Entry 7JGR (electron microscopy, 3.90 A resolution); this record covers chains B and C of the 9 polymer chains in the assembly.

[Chain B]
Molecule: Origin recognition complex subunit 2
Source organism: Drosophila melanogaster
Reference sequence: Q24168 (ORC2_DROME); numbering as in UniProt (aligned over 1-618)
Amino-acid sequence (618 residues; row label = number of the first residue in the row):
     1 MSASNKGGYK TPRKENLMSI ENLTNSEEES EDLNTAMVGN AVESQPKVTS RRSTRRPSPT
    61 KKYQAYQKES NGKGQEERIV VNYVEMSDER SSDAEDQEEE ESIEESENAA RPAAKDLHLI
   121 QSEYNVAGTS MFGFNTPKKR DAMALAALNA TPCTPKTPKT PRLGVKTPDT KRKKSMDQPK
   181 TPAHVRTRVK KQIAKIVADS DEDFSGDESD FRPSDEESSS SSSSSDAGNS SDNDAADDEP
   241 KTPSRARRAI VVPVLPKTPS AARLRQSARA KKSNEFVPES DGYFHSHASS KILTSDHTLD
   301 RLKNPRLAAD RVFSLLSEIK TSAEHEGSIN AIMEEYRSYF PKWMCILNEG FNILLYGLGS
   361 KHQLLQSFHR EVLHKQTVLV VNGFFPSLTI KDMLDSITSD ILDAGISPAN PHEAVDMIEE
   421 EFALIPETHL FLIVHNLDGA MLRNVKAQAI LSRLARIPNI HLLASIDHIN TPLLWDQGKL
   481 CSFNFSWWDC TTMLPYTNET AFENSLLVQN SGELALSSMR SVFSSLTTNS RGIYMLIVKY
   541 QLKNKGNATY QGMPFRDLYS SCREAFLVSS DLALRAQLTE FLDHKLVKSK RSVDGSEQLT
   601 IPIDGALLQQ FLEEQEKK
Disordered / not traced: 1-275, 287-322, 506-514, 546-551, 617-618
UniProt features mapped onto this chain:
  - modified residue: Thr-24 (Phosphothreonine), Ser-26 (Phosphoserine), Ser-30 (Phosphoserine), Ser-87 (Phosphoserine), Ser-91 (Phosphoserine), Ser-92 (Phosphoserine), Thr-151 (Phosphothreonine), Thr-154 (Phosphothreonine), Thr-157 (Phosphothreonine), Thr-160 (Phosphothreonine), Thr-167 (Phosphothreonine), Thr-170 (Phosphothreonine), Thr-181 (Phosphothreonine), Thr-258 (Phosphothreonine), Ser-260 (Phosphoserine)

[Chain C]
Molecule: AT22044p1
Source organism: Drosophila melanogaster
Reference sequence: Q7K2L1 (Q7K2L1_DROME); numbering as in UniProt (aligned over 1-721)
Amino-acid sequence (721 residues; numbered 1 to 721; the number before each row is that of its first residue):
     1 MDPTISVSKG CFVYKNGATR AGKKAASKRK RPAAESSSLL GKEVVQQPFY EEYRKAWNQI
    61 NDHIADLQHR SYARTLEQLV DFVVGQAERD TPDEVLPTAA LLTGINQPDH LSQFTALTQR
   121 LHAQRAAMVC VLQSRDCATL KAAVETLVFG LVEDNAEVEQ MEDEDEDEDG AERDRKRLRR
   181 SQCTMKQLKS WYTNNFDSEQ KRRQLVVILP DFECFNASVL QDLILILSAH CGSLPFVLVL
   241 GVATAMTAVH GTLPYHVSSK IRLRVFQTQA APTGLNEVLD KVLLSPKYAF HLSGKTFKFL
   301 THIFLYYDFS IHGFIQGFKY CLMEHFFGGN AFALCTDYSK ALGRIKQLTH EDMETIRRLP
   361 SFRPYVEQIN DCKRIIAVLT DDDYLKKKLP QLLRDCLLHF LLFRCSLEFL TELVGDLPRC
   421 PLGKLRRELY VNCLNRAIIS TPEYKECLQM LSFLSKDEFV AKVNRALERT EQFLVEEIAP
   481 LELGEACTAV LRPKLEAIRL AVDEVVKATM ATITTTSPNE TRQATDHLTP VASRQELKDQ
   541 LLQRSKEDKM RHQLNTPTTQ FGRALQKTLQ LIETQIVQDH LRALQDAPPI HELFVFSDIA
   601 TVRRNIIGAP RAALHTALNN PHFYMQCKCC ELQDQSLLVG TLPDLSVVYK LHLECGRMIN
   661 LFDWLQAFRS VVSDSDHEEV AQEQIDPQIQ ARFTRAVAEL QFLGYIKMSK RKTDHATRLT
   721 W
Disordered / not traced: 21-37, 90-93, 160-176, 200-201, 370-371, 509-561, 673-686
Reported in the primary citation:
  - mutagenesis - K141A (3-fold): decreased binding to DNA

[How chain B and chain C interact]
Pairs across the interface - 126 pairs, chain B then chain C:
  Phe-276(B) with Arg-611(C); Ala-612(C), hydrophobic; His-615(C)
  Pro-278(B) with Trp-721(C), hydrophobic
  Glu-279(B) with Trp-721(C)
  Gly-282(B) with Trp-721(C)
  Tyr-283(B) with Trp-721(C), hydrophobic
  Glu-324(B) with Lys-628(C)
  His-325(B) with Met-625(C); Cys-627(C); Cys-630(C); Thr-641(C)
  Ser-328(B) with Met-625(C)
  Ile-329(B) with Met-625(C), hydrophobic
  Ile-332(B) with Tyr-624(C); Met-625(C), hydrophobic
  Lys-342(B) with Glu-324(C), salt bridge
  Cys-345(B) with Phe-327(C), hydrophobic
  Ile-346(B) with Tyr-320(C); Met-323(C), hydrophobic
  Asn-348(B) with Ser-38(C); Leu-39(C); Leu-40(C); Tyr-50(C), hydrogen bond
  Glu-349(B) with Tyr-50(C), hydrogen bond; Tyr-53(C), hydrogen bond; Arg-54(C), salt bridge; Lys-319(C), hydrogen bond (backbone-side chain); Met-323(C)
  Phe-351(B) with Gln-316(C); Tyr-320(C)
  Tyr-356(B) with Arg-604(C); Ala-609(C); Pro-610(C), hydrophobic; Ala-613(C), hydrophobic
  Gly-357(B) with Leu-614(C)
  Leu-358(B) with Leu-614(C), hydrophobic; Ala-617(C), hydrophobic; Leu-618(C), hydrophobic
  His-362(B) with Ile-5(C)
  Gln-366(B) with Asp-2(C), hydrogen bond; Thr-4(C), hydrogen bond
  His-369(B) with Tyr-14(C)
  Lys-375(B) with Asn-16(C)
  Thr-377(B) with Tyr-14(C); Asn-16(C)
  Val-378(B) with Phe-12(C); Val-13(C); Tyr-14(C), hydrogen bond (backbone-backbone)
  Leu-379(B) with Phe-12(C); Val-13(C), hydrophobic
  Val-380(B) with Thr-4(C); Cys-11(C); Phe-12(C), hydrogen bond (backbone-backbone); Tyr-14(C), hydrophobic
  Val-381(B) with Gly-10(C)
  Asn-382(B) with Thr-4(C), hydrogen bond (side chain-backbone); Gly-10(C), hydrogen bond (backbone-backbone); Phe-12(C)
  Phe-385(B) with Ser-6(C); Val-7(C); Ser-8(C); Lys-9(C); Gly-10(C)
  Met-393(B) with Cys-11(C), hydrophobic
  Ser-396(B) with Val-13(C)
  Asp-400(B) with Val-13(C); Lys-15(C), hydrogen bond (backbone-side chain)
  Ile-401(B) with Val-13(C), hydrophobic; Ala-18(C); Thr-19(C)
  Leu-402(B) with Thr-19(C); Arg-20(C)
  Asp-403(B) with Lys-15(C), salt bridge; Ala-18(C)
  Ala-404(B) with Arg-20(C)
  His-412(B) with Arg-135(C)
  Glu-413(B) with Arg-180(C), salt bridge
  Glu-421(B) with Arg-20(C), salt bridge
  Ile-425(B) with Thr-19(C); Arg-20(C)
  His-429(B) with Ser-38(C), hydrogen bond; Leu-39(C)
  Phe-431(B) with Leu-39(C), hydrophobic
  Asn-436(B) with Phe-702(C)
  Arg-453(B) with Arg-135(C)
  His-461(B) with Leu-39(C)
  Asp-467(B) with Leu-614(C); Phe-702(C); Leu-703(C)
  His-468(B) with Phe-702(C); Leu-703(C); Gly-704(C)
  Ile-469(B) with Arg-611(C); Leu-614(C), hydrophobic; Leu-703(C), hydrogen bond (backbone-backbone); Tyr-705(C); Thr-720(C)
  Gln-477(B) with Asp-308(C); Ser-310(C)
  Gly-478(B) with Pro-108(C)
  Cys-481(B) with His-312(C), hydrogen bond
  Asn-484(B) with Gln-316(C), hydrogen bond
  Ser-486(B) with Tyr-320(C); Asn-605(C)
  Trp-487(B) with Asn-605(C), hydrogen bond (backbone-backbone); Ile-606(C); Gly-608(C); Pro-610(C), hydrophobic
  Asp-489(B) with Arg-604(C); Ala-613(C); Tyr-624(C), hydrogen bond
  Thr-491(B) with Tyr-624(C)
  Met-493(B) with Tyr-624(C), hydrophobic; Met-625(C), hydrophobic
  Pro-495(B) with Arg-695(C); Glu-699(C)
  Tyr-496(B) with Glu-699(C), hydrogen bond (backbone-side chain); Phe-702(C), hydrophobic; Leu-703(C)
  Thr-497(B) with Arg-695(C)
  Asn-498(B) with Met-1(C), hydrogen bond; Ile-5(C)
  Glu-499(B) with Phe-702(C)
  Thr-500(B) with Phe-702(C)
  Phe-502(B) with Ser-6(C)
Interface residues without a listed pair, chain B (79 interface residues in all): Ser-280, Ser-286, Met-344, Leu-347, Gln-376, Asp-392, Asn-410, Asp-416, Glu-427, Thr-428, Arg-443, Phe-485, Trp-488, Ser-505
Interface residues without a listed pair, chain C (70 interface residues in all): Asp-136, Pro-621, Pro-643, Leu-645, Arg-657, Ala-698, Gln-701

[In short]
79 residues of chain B face 70 of chain C across their interface; the contacts include 19 hydrogen bonds and 5
salt bridges. Polar contacts include Lys-342(B)/Glu-324(C), Glu-349(B)/Arg-54(C) and Asp-403(B)/Lys-15(C). The
paper reports that K141A of chain C reduces binding to DNA.
Here chain B is Origin recognition complex subunit 2 and chain C is AT22044p1, both from Drosophila
melanogaster. Entry 7JGR (Structure of Drosophila ORC bound to DNA (84 bp) and Cdc6) was determined by
electron microscopy (same publication as 7JGS, 7JK2, 7JK3, 7JK4, 7JK5 and 7JK6).
